Entry 7LA6 (X-ray diffraction, 1.98 A resolution); this record covers chain A.

[Chain A]
Name: Sensor histidine kinase
From: Vibrio cholerae serotype O1 (strain ATCC 39315 / El Tor Inaba N16961)
Notes: engineered mutation(s): N239 deletion
UniProtKB: Q9KM24 (Q9KM24_VIBCH); aligned to UniProt positions 37-255 over residues 37-255 (the alignment contains insertions or deletions, so no single offset holds)
Sequence (221 residues; each row starts with the number of its first residue):
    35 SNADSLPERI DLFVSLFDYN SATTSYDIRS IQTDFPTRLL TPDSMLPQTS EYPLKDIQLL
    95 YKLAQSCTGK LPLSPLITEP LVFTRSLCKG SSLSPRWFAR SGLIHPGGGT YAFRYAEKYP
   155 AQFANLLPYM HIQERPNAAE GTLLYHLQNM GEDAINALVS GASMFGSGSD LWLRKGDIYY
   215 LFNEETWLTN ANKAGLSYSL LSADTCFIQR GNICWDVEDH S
Unresolved in the structure: 35, 255
Differences from the reference sequence: expression tag (35-36)
Disulfides: Cys-240 forms a disulfide with the same residue of a neighbouring copy of this chain
Disulfides: Cys-101/Cys-122, Cys-240/Cys-248
What the authors report for this chain:
  - mutagenesis - C101A/C122A (1.7-fold), F117A (1.2-fold), H139A (1.7-fold), H180A (1.3-fold), D238DEL/N239DEL/T240DEL (1.5-fold): decreased signaling
  - mutagenesis - Y95A, D204A: unchanged signaling
  - mutagenesis - F117A (3.6-fold), H139A (11.9-fold): decreased growth
  - mutagenesis - Y95A: unchanged growth
  - mutagenesis - C101A/C122A (4.9-fold), H180A (6.3-fold), D238DEL/N239DEL/T240DEL (9.2-fold): decreased growth in response to penicillin G
  - mutagenesis - D204A: unchanged growth in response to penicillin G

[Summary]
From the paper: C101A/C122A, F117A and H139A, among others, reduce signaling; C101A/C122A, H180A and
D238DEL/N239DEL/T240DEL reduce growth in response to penicillin G.
Chain A is Sensor histidine kinase (Vibrio cholerae serotype O1 (strain ATCC 39315 / El Tor Inaba N16961));
the structure, THE STRUCTURE OF A SENSOR DOMAIN OF A HISTIDINE KINASE (VxrA) FROM VIBRIO CHOLERAE O1 BIOVAR
..., was determined by X-ray diffraction, deposited together with 7KB3, 7KB7 and 7KB9.
